Entry 1IW1 (X-ray diffraction, 1.50 A resolution); this record covers chain A.

Chain A:
Protein: Heme oxygenase
Source organism: Corynebacterium diphtheriae
Notes: EC 1.14.99.3
Reference sequence: P71119 (HMUO_CORDI); numbering as in UniProt (aligned over 1-215)
Chain sequence (215 residues; row label = number of the first residue in the row):
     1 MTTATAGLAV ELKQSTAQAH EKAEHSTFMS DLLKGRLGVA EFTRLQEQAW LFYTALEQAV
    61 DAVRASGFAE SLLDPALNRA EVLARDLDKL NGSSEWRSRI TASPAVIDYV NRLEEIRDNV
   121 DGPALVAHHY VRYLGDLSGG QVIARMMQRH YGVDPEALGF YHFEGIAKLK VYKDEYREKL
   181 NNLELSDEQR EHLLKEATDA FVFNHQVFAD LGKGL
Not modelled in the structure: 1, 214-215
Ion coordination: heme Fe near H20 (its only coordinating residue here)
Small-molecule neighbours:
  - beta-D-fructofuranose (FRU): K13, A17, H20, E21, E24
  - heme (HEM): A9, K13, H20, A23, E24, M29, L33, Y130, V131, R132, L134, G135, L137, S138, G139, V142, K173, R177, F201, N204, F208

Overview:
Ligands of chain A: heme and beta-D-fructofuranose.
Chain A is Heme oxygenase (Corynebacterium diphtheriae); the structure, Crystal structure of a heme oxygenase
(HmuO) from Corynebacterium diphtheriae complexed with heme in the ferrous ..., was determined by X-ray
diffraction together with 1IW0 from the same study.
